Entry 8U8R (X-ray diffraction, 2.86 A resolution); this record covers chains A and B of the 3 polymer chains in the assembly.

# Chain A (and B)
Molecule: Copper oxidase
From: Streptomyces coelicolor
Notes: chain B of this document is another copy of the same molecule, construct and numbering; everything in this record applies to it too
UniProt: Q9XAL8 (Q9XAL8_STRCO); residue numbers follow UniProt; this construct covers 1-343
Sequence (351 residues; numbered 1 to 351; the number before each row is that of its first residue):
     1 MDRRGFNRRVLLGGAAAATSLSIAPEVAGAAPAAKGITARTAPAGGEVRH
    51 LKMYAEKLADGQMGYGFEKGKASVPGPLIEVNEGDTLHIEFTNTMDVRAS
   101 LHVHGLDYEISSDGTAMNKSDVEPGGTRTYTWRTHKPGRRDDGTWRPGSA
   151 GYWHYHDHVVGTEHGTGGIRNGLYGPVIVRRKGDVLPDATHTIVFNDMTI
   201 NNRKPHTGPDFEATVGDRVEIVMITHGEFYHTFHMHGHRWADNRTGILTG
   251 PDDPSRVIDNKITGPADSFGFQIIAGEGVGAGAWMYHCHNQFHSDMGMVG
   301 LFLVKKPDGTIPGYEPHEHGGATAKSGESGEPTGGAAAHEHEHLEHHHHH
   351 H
Disordered / not traced: 1-36, 315-351
Sequence notes: engineered mutation Phe229 (Tyr in Q9XAL8), Asn290 (Val in Q9XAL8), Phe292 (Ser in Q9XAL8); expression tag (344-351)
Ion coordination: Cu ion site 1: His102 (shared with His234(B) of chain B); Cu ion site 2: His104, His156 (together with hydroxide ion) (shared with His289(B) of chain B); Cu ion site 3: His158 (together with hydroxide ion) (shared with His236(B), His287(B) of chain B); Cu ion site 4: His231, Cys288, His293; Cu ion site 5: His234 (shared with 1 residue of chain C); Cu ion site 6: His236, His287 (together with hydroxide ion) (shared with 1 residue of chain C); Cu ion site 7: His289 (shared with 2 residues of chain C)
Small-molecule neighbours:
  - boric acid (BO3): Asp242, Lys261, Ile262
  - glycine (GLY), molecule 1: Ala42, Pro43, Glu80, Asn82, Arg180, Leu186
  - glycine (GLY), molecule 2: Glu56, Leu58, Gly70, Lys71, Ala72
  - glycine (GLY), molecule 3: Ala150, Gly151, Tyr152, Ile178, Val179, Arg180, Asp184, Glu220, Arg244, Thr245
  - glycine (GLY), molecule 4: Gly151, Tyr152, Trp153, Arg244, Ser268
  - glycine (GLY), molecule 5: Asp242, Arg256, Ile258, Asn260, Lys261, Ile262
  - glycine (GLY), molecule 6: Arg256, Val257, Ile258
  - hydroxide ion (OH), molecule 1: His102, His104, His156, His158
  - hydroxide ion (OH), molecule 2: His234, His236, His287, His289

# Chain A / chain B interface
Pairs across the interface (84):
  His102(A) - His234(B)
  His102(A) - His236(B)
  His104(A) - His234(B)
  His104(A) - Asp259(B)  salt bridge
  His104(A) - His289(B)
  Gly105(A) - Arg239(B)  hydrogen bond (backbone-side chain)
  Gly105(A) - Asp259(B)  hydrogen bond (backbone-side chain)
  Leu106(A) - Arg239(B)
  Asp107(A) - Arg239(B)  salt bridge
  Asp107(A) - Gly278(B)
  Tyr108(A) - His236(B)
  Tyr108(A) - Gly237(B)  hydrogen bond (side chain-backbone)
  Tyr108(A) - Val279(B)
  Tyr108(A) - Trp284(B)
  Glu109(A) - Val279(B)
  Glu109(A) - Trp284(B)
  Ile110(A) - Ala281(B)
  Ile110(A) - Gly282(B)
  Ile110(A) - Ala283(B)
  Ile110(A) - Trp284(B)  hydrophobic
  Ile110(A) - Pro312(B)  hydrophobic
  Asp113(A) - His236(B)  salt bridge
  Thr115(A) - His236(B)
  Thr115(A) - Met285(B)
  Met117(A) - Ala283(B)
  Met117(A) - Met285(B)  hydrophobic
  Met117(A) - Leu301(B)  hydrophobic
  Met117(A) - Tyr314(B)  hydrogen bond (backbone-side chain)
  Asn118(A) - Ala283(B)  hydrogen bond (side chain-backbone)
  Lys119(A) - Gly313(B)  hydrogen bond (side chain-backbone)
  Arg139(A) - Thr249(B)
  Arg139(A) - Gly250(B)
  Arg139(A) - Pro251(B)
  Arg140(A) - Arg218(B)
  Arg140(A) - Glu277(B)  salt bridge
  Asp142(A) - Ile37(B)
  Asp142(A) - Thr38(B)  hydrogen bond (backbone-backbone)
  Asp142(A) - Ala39(B)
  Asp142(A) - Arg218(B)  salt bridge
  Gly143(A) - Ile37(B)
  Thr144(A) - Arg218(B)  hydrogen bond
  Trp145(A) - Leu248(B)
  Trp145(A) - Gly250(B)
  Trp145(A) - Pro251(B)  hydrophobic
  Arg146(A) - Glu277(B)  salt bridge
  Arg146(A) - Gly278(B)
  Pro147(A) - Leu248(B)  hydrophobic
  Pro147(A) - Val257(B)  hydrophobic
  Trp153(A) - Val257(B)
  Trp153(A) - Ile258(B)  hydrophobic
  His156(A) - His289(B)  hydrogen bond
  His158(A) - His236(B)
  Thr162(A) - Asp295(B)  hydrogen bond
  His164(A) - Gln291(B)  hydrogen bond (backbone-side chain)
  His164(A) - Ser294(B)
  His164(A) - Asp295(B)  salt bridge
  His164(A) - Val299(B)
  Thr166(A) - Gln291(B)  hydrogen bond
  Thr166(A) - Asp295(B)  hydrogen bond
  Ile169(A) - Gln291(B)
  Gly227(A) - Asn290(B)
  Gly227(A) - Gln291(B)  hydrogen bond (backbone-backbone)
  Glu228(A) - Asn290(B)  hydrogen bond (backbone-side chain)
  Glu228(A) - Phe292(B)
  Tyr230(A) - Tyr230(B)  hydrogen bond (side chain-backbone)
  Tyr230(A) - His231(B)
  Tyr230(A) - Asn290(B)  hydrogen bond
  Asp242(A) - Arg256(B)  salt bridge
  Asn243(A) - Arg256(B)  hydrogen bond (backbone-side chain)
  Arg244(A) - Arg256(B)
  Pro254(A) - Pro254(B)
  Lys261(A) - Arg256(B)
  Ile262(A) - Ile262(B)  hydrophobic
  Thr263(A) - Ile262(B)
  Gly264(A) - Thr232(B)
  Gly264(A) - Ile262(B)
  Pro265(A) - Thr232(B)  hydrogen bond (backbone-side chain)
  Pro265(A) - Asn260(B)  hydrogen bond (backbone-side chain)
  Pro265(A) - His289(B)
  Pro265(A) - Asn290(B)
  Ala266(A) - Asn260(B)  hydrogen bond (backbone-side chain)
  Ala266(A) - His289(B)
  Asp267(A) - Asn260(B)  hydrogen bond
  Asp267(A) - Ile262(B)
Also at the interface, not in a pair above, chain A (48 interface residues in all): His135, Gly148, Gly165, His226, Asp253, Phe269
Also at the interface, not in a pair above, chain B (45 interface residues in all): Val185, Lys261, Ile274, His293

# Overview
Chain A and chain B form an interface of 48 and 45 residues respectively, with 22 hydrogen bonds and 8 salt
bridges. Polar pairs include His104(A)-Asp259(B), Asp107(A)-Arg239(B) and Asp113(A)-His236(B). Bound to chain
A: hydroxide ion, 6 copies of glycine and boric acid.
Chain A and chain B are both Copper oxidase (Streptomyces coelicolor); the structure, Y229F/V290N/S292F
Streptomyces coelicolor Laccase, was determined by X-ray diffraction together with 8U8P, 8U8Q, 8U8S and 8U8T
from the same study.
